PDB entry 4AV1 | X-ray diffraction, 3.10 A resolution | chains D and Y of the 6 polymer chains in the assembly

# Chain D
Molecule: Poly [ADP-ribose] polymerase 1
From: Homo sapiens
Notes: EC 2.4.2.30; fragment: dna-binding domain, residues 5-202
UniProt: P09874 (PARP1_HUMAN); residue numbers follow UniProt; this construct covers 5-202
Sequence (223 residues; row label = number of the first residue in the row; numbers below 1 keep their minus sign (Met-20 is residue -20)):
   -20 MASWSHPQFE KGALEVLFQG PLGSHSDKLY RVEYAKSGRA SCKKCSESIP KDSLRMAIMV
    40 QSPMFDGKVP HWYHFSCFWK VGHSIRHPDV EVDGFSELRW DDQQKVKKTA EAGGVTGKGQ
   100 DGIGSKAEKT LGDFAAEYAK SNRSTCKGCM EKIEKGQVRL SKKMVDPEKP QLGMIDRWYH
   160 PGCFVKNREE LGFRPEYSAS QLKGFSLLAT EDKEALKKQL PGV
Unresolved in the structure: -20 to 107
Sequence notes: expression tag (-20 to 4)
Ion coordination: Zn2+: Cys125, Cys128, His159, Cys162
Swiss-Prot annotation at these positions:
  - zinc finger: Tyr9 to Gly93 (PARP-type 1), Phe113 (PARP-type 2)
  - binding site (Zn(2+)): Cys21, Cys24, His53, Cys56, Cys125, Cys128, His159, Cys162
  - modified residue: Ser41 (Phosphoserine), Lys97 (N6-acetyllysine), Lys105 (N6-acetyllysine), Lys131 (N6-acetyllysine), Ser177 (Phosphoserine), Ser179 (Phosphoserine), Ser185 (Phosphoserine)
  - cross-link: Lys192 (Glycyl lysine isopeptide (Lys-Gly) (interchain with G-Cter in SUMO2))
  - mutagenesis: Arg18 (R18A: Abolished DNA-binding), Ser25 (S25A: Does not affect translocation into the cytosol), Arg34 (R34A: Abolished DNA-binding; R34E: Abolished binding to DNA strand breaks), Gln40 (Q40A: Does not affect DNA-binding), Ser41 (S41A: No effect), Pro42 (P42G: No effect), Met43 (M43A: No effect; M43D: Strongly decreased homodimerization), Phe44 to Val48 (Abolished DNA-binding), Phe44 (F44A: Abolished DNA-binding; F44D: Strongly decreased homodimerization), Asp45 (D45A: Does not affect DNA-binding. Decreased poly-ADP-ribosyltransferase activity), Lys119 to Ser120 (Abolished prolonged residence (trapping) to chromatin), Arg122 (R122A: Strongly decreased DNA-binding), 2 further mutagenesis entries in UniProt
What the authors report for this chain:
  - binding site for the 12-nt DNA strand: Ser16 to Ala19, Arg34, Gln150, Leu151
  - binding site for the 12-nt DNA strand (chain Y): Ser120 to Ser123, Lys126, Arg138, Asp145, Leu151, Ile154
  - mutagenesis - R34E, R138E, V144E/P149D, V144E/P149I: decreased localization
  - mutagenesis - M43D/F44D: decreased localization to foci
  - mutagenesis - M43D/F44D: decreased binding to DNA

# Chain Y
Molecule: 12-nt DNA strand
Sequence (12 nucleotides; each row starts with the number of its first residue):
     1 TAATGCAACA CT

# Chain D / chain Y interface
Pairs across the interface (4):
  Arg122(D) - DG5(Y)  base contact
  Arg122(D) - DA7(Y)  sugar contact
  Leu151(D) - DT1(Y)  sugar contact
  Leu151(D) - DA2(Y)  base contact
Also at the interface, not in a pair above, chain D (4 interface residues in all): Gln150, Ile154
Also at the interface, not in a pair above, chain Y (5 interface residues in all): DC6

# In short
The interface between chain D and chain Y involves 4 residues on one side and 5 on the other. The paper
reports a binding site for the 12-nt DNA strand (chain Y) at Ser120(D), Lys126(D) and Arg138(D) among others;
R34E, R138E and V144E/P149D of chain D, among others, reduce localization; 5 substitutions were tested in all.
Here chain D is Poly [ADP-ribose] polymerase 1 (Homo sapiens) and chain Y is a 12-nt DNA strand. Entry 4AV1
(Crystal structure of the human PARP-1 DNA binding domain in complex with DNA) was determined by X-ray
diffraction.
